1DPX - chain A; structure by X-ray diffraction, 1.65 A resolution.

Chain A:
Molecule: Lysozyme
Source organism: Gallus gallus
Notes: EC 3.2.1.17
Reference sequence: P00698 (LYSC_CHICK); residues 1-129 here correspond to UniProt positions 19-147 (UniProt number = residue number + 18)
Chain sequence (129 residues; numbered 1 to 129; the number before each row is that of its first residue):
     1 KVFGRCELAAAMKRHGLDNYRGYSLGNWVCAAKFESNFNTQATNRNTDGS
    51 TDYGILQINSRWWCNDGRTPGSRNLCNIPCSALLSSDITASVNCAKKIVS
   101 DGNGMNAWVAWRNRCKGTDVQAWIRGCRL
UniProt features mapped onto this chain:
  - active site: Glu35, Asp52
  - binding site (substrate): Asp101
Cystine bridges: Cys6-Cys127, Cys30-Cys115, Cys64-Cys80, Cys76-Cys94

Overview:
From UniProt: active-site residues Glu35 and Asp52 and substrate-binding residue Asp101.
Chain A is Lysozyme (Gallus gallus); the structure, Structure of hen egg-white lysozyme, was determined by
X-ray diffraction (same publication as 1DPW).
